6FKG - chains B and C of the 4 polymer chains in the assembly; structure by X-ray diffraction, 1.80 A resolution.

[Chain B]
Molecule: Rv1989c (MbcT)
Source organism: Mycobacterium tuberculosis
UniProt: P9WLP9 (Y1989_MYCTU); numbering as in UniProt (aligned over 2-186)
Chain sequence (186 residues; numbered 1 to 186; the number before each row is that of its first residue):
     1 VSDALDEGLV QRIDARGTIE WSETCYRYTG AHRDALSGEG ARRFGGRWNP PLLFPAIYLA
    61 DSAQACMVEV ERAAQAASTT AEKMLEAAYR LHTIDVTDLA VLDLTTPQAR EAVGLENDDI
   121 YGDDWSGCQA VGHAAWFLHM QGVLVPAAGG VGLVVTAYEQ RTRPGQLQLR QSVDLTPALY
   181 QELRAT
Unresolved in the structure: 1-3
Differences from the reference sequence: expression tag (1)
From the paper describing this entry:
  - mutagenesis - R27E: abolished catalytic activity on NAD+
  - catalytic residues: Arg27

[Chain C]
Molecule: Rv1990c (MbcA)
Source organism: Mycobacterium tuberculosis
UniProt: P9WLP7 (Y1990_MYCTU); numbering as in UniProt (aligned over 1-113)
Chain sequence (115 residues; each row starts with the number of its first residue; numbers below 1 keep their minus sign (Gly-1 is residue -1)):
    -1 GAMGVNVLAS TVSGAIERLG LTYEEVGDIV DASPRSVARW TAGQVVPQRL NKQRLIELAY
    59 VADALAEVLP RDQANVWMFS PNRLLEHRKP ADLVRDGEYQ RVLALIDAMA EGVFV
Unresolved in the structure: -1 to 1
Differences from the reference sequence: expression tag (-1 to 0)

[How chain B and chain C interact]
Contacting residue pairs - 51 pairs, chain B then chain C:
  Arg27(B) with Glu109(C), salt bridge
  Tyr28(B) with Glu109(C); Gly110(C)
  Thr29(B) with Ala108(C)
  Gly30(B) with Ala108(C), hydrogen bond (backbone-backbone)
  Arg33(B) with Glu65(C), salt bridge; Asp105(C), salt bridge; Ala108(C); Glu109(C), salt bridge
  Ser37(B) with Glu109(C), hydrogen bond
  Gly38(B) with Glu109(C)
  Glu39(B) with Glu109(C), hydrogen bond (backbone-side chain)
  Gly40(B) with Ala106(C); Glu109(C), hydrogen bond (backbone-side chain)
  Ala41(B) with Val111(C)
  Arg43(B) with Leu101(C); Ala102(C); Asp105(C), salt bridge
  Phe44(B) with Leu82(C); Arg99(C); Ala102(C); Leu103(C); Ala106(C), hydrophobic
  Gly45(B) with Val111(C)
  Gly46(B) with Val111(C)
  Arg47(B) with Phe112(C); Val113(C), hydrogen bond (side chain-backbone)
  Tyr58(B) with Phe112(C), hydrophobic
  Leu59(B) with Phe112(C)
  Ala60(B) with Phe112(C)
  Glu69(B) with Phe112(C)
  Arg72(B) with Val113(C), hydrogen bond (side chain-backbone)
  Ala73(B) with Val113(C)
  Ala76(B) with Asn80(C); Leu82(C), hydrophobic
  Ala77(B) with Trp75(C)
  Ser78(B) with Ser78(C)
  Thr79(B) with Gln71(C)
  Lys83(B) with Pro68(C); Gln71(C)
  Met84(B) with Val66(C); Leu67(C), hydrophobic
  Glu86(B) with Pro68(C)
  Ala87(B) with Val66(C); Leu67(C)
  Tyr89(B) with Val66(C), hydrogen bond (side chain-backbone); Met107(C)
  Asp123(B) with Arg81(C); His85(C), salt bridge
  Trp125(B) with Leu82(C), hydrophobic; Val113(C), hydrogen bond (side chain-backbone)
Other interface residues (no listed pair), chain B (34 interface residues in all): His32, Ala88
Other interface residues (no listed pair), chain C (25 interface residues in all): Leu83
Interface features reported in the paper:
  - interface residues, chain B: Arg33(B), Arg43(B), Arg47(B)

[Summary]
34 residues of chain B and 25 residues of chain C are in contact, with 8 hydrogen bonds and 6 salt bridges.
Polar pairs include Arg27(B)-Glu109(C), Arg33(B)-Glu65(C) and Arg33(B)-Asp105(C). The paper reports the
catalytic residue Arg27(B); R27E of chain B abolishes catalytic activity on NAD+.
Chain B is Rv1989c (MbcT) and chain C is Rv1990c (MbcA), both from Mycobacterium tuberculosis; the structure,
Crystal structure of the M.tuberculosis MbcT-MbcA toxin-antitoxin complex, was determined by X-ray
diffraction.
